PDB entry 9M6H | electron microscopy, 3.27 A resolution | chains A and B of the 20 polymer chains in the assembly

== Chain A ==
Protein: Flagellar hook-associated protein 2
From: Salmonella enterica subsp. enterica serovar Typhimurium
UniProt: P16328 (FLID_SALTY); numbering as in UniProt (aligned over 21-450)
Chain sequence (430 residues; numbered 21 to 450; the number before each row is that of its first residue):
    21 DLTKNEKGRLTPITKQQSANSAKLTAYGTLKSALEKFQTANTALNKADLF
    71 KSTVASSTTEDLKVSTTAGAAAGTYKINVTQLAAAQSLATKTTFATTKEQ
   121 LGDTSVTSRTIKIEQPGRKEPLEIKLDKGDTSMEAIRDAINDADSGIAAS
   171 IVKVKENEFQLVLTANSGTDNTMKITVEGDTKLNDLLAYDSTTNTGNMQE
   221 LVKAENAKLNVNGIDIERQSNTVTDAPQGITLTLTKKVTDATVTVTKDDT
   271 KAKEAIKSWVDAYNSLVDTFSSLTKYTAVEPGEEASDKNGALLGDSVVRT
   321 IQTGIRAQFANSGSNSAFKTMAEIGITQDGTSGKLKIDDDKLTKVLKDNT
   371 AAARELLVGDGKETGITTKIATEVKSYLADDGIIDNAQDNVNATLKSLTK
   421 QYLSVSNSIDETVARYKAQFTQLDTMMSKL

== Chain B ==
Protein: Flagellin
From: Salmonella enterica subsp. enterica serovar Typhimurium
UniProt: P06179 (FLIC_SALTY); residue numbers follow UniProt; this construct covers 54-454
Chain sequence (401 residues; row label = number of the first residue in the row):
    54 FTANIKGLTQASRNANDGISIAQTTEGALNEINNNLQRVRELAVQSANST
   104 NSQSDLDSIQAEITQRLNEIDRVSGQTQFNGVKVLAQDNTLTIQVGANDG
   154 ETIDIDLKQINSQTLGLDTLNVQQKYKVSDTAATVTGYADTTIALDNSTF
   204 KASATGLGGTDQKIDGDLKFDDTTGKYYAKVTVTGGTGKDGYYEVSVDKT
   254 NGEVTLAGGATSPLTGGLPATATEDVKNVQVANADLTEAKAALTAAGVTG
   304 TASVVKMSYTDNNGKTIDGGLAVKVGDDYYSATQNKDGSISINTTKYTAD
   354 DGTSKTALNKLGGADGKTEVVSIGGKTYAASKAEGHNFKAQPDLAEAAAT
   404 TTENPLQKIDAALAQVDTLRSDLGAVQNRFNSAITNLGNTVNNLTSARSR
   454 I

== Interface between chain A and chain B ==
Residue-residue contacts (49):
  L22(A) with S452(B)
  N25(A) with S452(B)
  E26(A) with S452(B); R453(B), salt bridge
  R29(A) with N445(B); T448(B); S449(B); R453(B)
  L30(A) with R453(B)
  Y296(A) with N69(B), hydrogen bond; I72(B), hydrophobic
  V299(A) with N69(B)
  P301(A) with R66(B), hydrogen bond (backbone-side chain); N133(B)
  G302(A) with R66(B), hydrogen bond (backbone-side chain)
  E303(A) with R66(B), hydrogen bond (backbone-side chain)
  E304(A) with S65(B), hydrogen bond; R66(B), salt bridge
  A305(A) with N69(B)
  L313(A) with I72(B), hydrophobic; Q76(B)
  G314(A) with Q430(B); N434(B)
  D315(A) with Q430(B)
  S316(A) with Q430(B)
  R319(A) with R423(B), hydrogen bond (side chain-backbone); L426(B); Q430(B)
  R326(A) with N83(B), hydrogen bond; N86(B)
  K339(A) with V97(B)
  T340(A) with Q90(B)
  A342(A) with E94(B)
  E343(A) with E94(B); V97(B)
  Q348(A) with N87(B); Q90(B); R91(B)
  D349(A) with N87(B), hydrogen bond (backbone-side chain)
  G350(A) with N83(B); E84(B), hydrogen bond (backbone-backbone); N87(B), hydrogen bond (backbone-side chain); R119(B)
  T351(A) with N83(B), hydrogen bond (backbone-side chain)
  S352(A) with N83(B)
  G353(A) with N83(B)
  I429(A) with R453(B)
  T432(A) with R453(B), hydrogen bond
  Y436(A) with R453(B)
Other interface residues (no listed pair), chain A (38 interface residues in all): P32, Q36, T294, E300, T323, Q421, S428
Other interface residues (no listed pair), chain B (25 interface residues in all): F132

== Summary ==
38 residues of chain A face 25 of chain B across their interface; the contacts include 12 hydrogen bonds and 2
salt bridges. Among the polar pairs are E26(A)-R453(B), E304(A)-R66(B) and Y296(A)-N69(B).
Here chain A is Flagellar hook-associated protein 2 and chain B is Flagellin, both from Salmonella enterica
subsp. enterica serovar Typhimurium. Entry 9M6H (structure of FliD-FliC at a 10:10 stoichiometry) was
determined by electron microscopy.
